PDB entry 8E8R | electron microscopy, 2.66 A resolution | chains 1 and 2 of the 6 polymer chains in the assembly

Chain 1:
Name: Capsid protein VP1
Source organism: Human poliovirus 3 strain Sabin
UniProtKB: B2X7G7 (B2X7G7_9ENTO); residues 24-302 here correspond to UniProt positions 22-300 (UniProt number = residue number - 2)
Chain sequence (279 residues; numbered 24 to 302; the number before each row is that of its first residue):
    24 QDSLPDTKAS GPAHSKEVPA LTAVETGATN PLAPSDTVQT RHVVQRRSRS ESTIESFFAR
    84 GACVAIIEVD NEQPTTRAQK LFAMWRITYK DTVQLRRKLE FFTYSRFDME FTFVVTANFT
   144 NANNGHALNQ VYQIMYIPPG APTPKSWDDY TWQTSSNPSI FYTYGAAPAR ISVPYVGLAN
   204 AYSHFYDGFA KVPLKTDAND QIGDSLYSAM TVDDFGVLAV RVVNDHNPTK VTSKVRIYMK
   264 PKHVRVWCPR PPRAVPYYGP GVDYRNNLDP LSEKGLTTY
Not modelled in the structure: 99-100
Reported in the primary citation:
  - conformationally variable residues (order/disorder transition): Gln-96 to Lys-103

Chain 2:
Name: Capsid protein VP2
Source organism: Human poliovirus 3 strain Sabin
UniProtKB: P03302 (POLG_POL3L); residues 9-271 here correspond to UniProt positions 78-340 (UniProt number = residue number + 69)
Chain sequence (263 residues; each row starts with the number of its first residue):
     9 YSDRVLQLTL GNSTITTQEA ANSVVAYGRW PEFIRDDEAN PVDQPTEPDV ATCRFYTLDT
    69 VMWGKESKGW WWKLPDALRD MGLFGQNMYY HYLGRSGYTV HVQCNASKFH QGALGVFAIP
   129 EYCLAGDSDK QRYTSYANAN PGERGGKFYS QFNKDNAVTS PKREFCPVDY LLGCGVLLGN
   189 AFVYPHQIIN LRTNNSATIV LPYVNALAID SMVKHNNWGI AILPLSPLDF AQDSSVEIPI
   249 TVTIAPMCSE FNGLRNVTAP KFQ
Not modelled in the structure: 271
Curated features (UniProtKB/Swiss-Prot):
  - site: Gln-271 (Cleavage)

Chain 1 / chain 2 interface:
Contacting residue pairs (107):
  Glu-48(1) with Gln-195(2), hydrogen bond (backbone-side chain); Ile-196(2), hydrogen bond (backbone-backbone); Asn-198(2), hydrogen bond; Thr-201(2), hydrogen bond; Asn-202(2)
  Thr-49(1) with Ala-29(2); Val-32(2); Gln-195(2)
  Gly-50(1) with His-194(2)
  Thr-126(1) with Pro-128(2); Glu-129(2)
  Tyr-127(1) with Glu-129(2), hydrogen bond; Val-212(2), hydrogen bond (side chain-backbone); Asn-213(2); Ala-214(2)
  Ala-202(1) with Ala-214(2); Leu-215(2), hydrophobic
  Asn-203(1) with Ala-214(2), hydrogen bond (backbone-backbone); Leu-215(2)
  Ala-204(1) with Ala-214(2)
  Ser-206(1) with Ala-214(2)
  Phe-208(1) with Glu-129(2)
  Tyr-209(1) with Glu-129(2); Cys-131(2); His-223(2)
  Asp-210(1) with Lys-81(2), salt bridge; Glu-129(2), hydrogen bond (backbone-side chain); Tyr-130(2); His-223(2); Asn-224(2), hydrogen bond (backbone-backbone)
  Gly-211(1) with Lys-222(2)
  Phe-212(1) with Thr-142(2); Ser-143(2); Tyr-144(2), hydrophobic; Ala-147(2), hydrophobic; Asn-148(2); Lys-222(2), hydrogen bond (backbone-backbone)
  Ala-213(1) with Lys-222(2), hydrogen bond (backbone-side chain)
  Val-215(1) with Tyr-144(2); Lys-222(2); Pro-268(2), hydrophobic
  Pro-216(1) with Tyr-144(2); Pro-268(2); Lys-269(2), hydrogen bond (backbone-backbone)
  Leu-217(1) with Thr-266(2); Ala-267(2)
  Lys-218(1) with Ala-267(2), hydrogen bond (backbone-backbone); Pro-268(2); Lys-269(2)
  Asp-227(1) with Arg-171(2), salt bridge
  Leu-229(1) with Arg-140(2)
  Tyr-230(1) with Lys-81(2), hydrogen bond; Tyr-130(2), hydrogen bond (side chain-backbone); Cys-131(2); Leu-132(2); Arg-140(2), hydrogen bond (backbone-backbone); Thr-142(2); Phe-173(2), hydrophobic
  Ser-231(1) with Arg-140(2)
  Ala-232(1) with Arg-140(2)
  Cys-271(1) with Tyr-35(2), hydrophobic; Val-212(2), hydrophobic
  Pro-272(1) with Val-191(2); Tyr-192(2)
  Arg-273(1) with Pro-128(2), hydrogen bond (side chain-backbone); Glu-129(2), hydrogen bond (side chain-backbone); Val-191(2); Tyr-192(2), hydrogen bond
  Pro-274(1) with Val-184(2); Asn-188(2); Ala-189(2); Val-191(2); Tyr-192(2)
  Pro-275(1) with Val-184(2)
  Arg-276(1) with Cys-182(2), hydrogen bond (side chain-backbone); Gly-183(2)
  Ala-277(1) with Gly-183(2), hydrogen bond (backbone-backbone); Leu-185(2), hydrophobic
  Val-278(1) with Leu-179(2), hydrophobic; Gly-183(2)
  Tyr-281(1) with Asp-137(2), hydrogen bond (side chain-backbone); Gln-139(2)
  Gly-282(1) with Gln-139(2)
  Pro-283(1) with Arg-140(2)
  Gly-284(1) with Arg-140(2)
  Val-285(1) with Cys-131(2), hydrophobic; Leu-132(2); Ala-133(2); Cys-182(2)
  Asp-286(1) with Ala-133(2); Gly-134(2), hydrogen bond (side chain-backbone); Gln-139(2); Arg-140(2), hydrogen bond (side chain-backbone)
  Tyr-287(1) with Ala-133(2), hydrophobic; Phe-160(2); Cys-174(2), hydrogen bond (side chain-backbone); Pro-175(2); Val-176(2), hydrogen bond (side chain-backbone); Gly-181(2); Cys-182(2); Gly-183(2)
  Arg-288(1) with Asp-137(2), salt bridge
  Leu-291(1) with Phe-160(2), hydrophobic; Tyr-178(2), hydrogen bond (backbone-side chain); Leu-179(2), hydrophobic
  Pro-293(1) with Leu-185(2), hydrophobic
  Leu-294(1) with Leu-185(2), hydrophobic
Other interface residues (no listed pair), chain 1 (45 interface residues in all): Val-47, Asp-223
Other interface residues (no listed pair), chain 2 (58 interface residues in all): Asn-30, Ile-127, Lys-138, Ala-216, Val-221

Overview:
45 residues of chain 1 and 58 residues of chain 2 are in contact, with 27 hydrogen bonds and 3 salt bridges.
Among the polar pairs are Asp-210(1)/Lys-81(2), Asp-227(1)/Arg-171(2) and Arg-288(1)/Asp-137(2). The paper
reports conformational variability at Gln-96(1).
Here chain 1 is Capsid protein VP1 and chain 2 is Capsid protein VP2, both from Human poliovirus 3 strain
Sabin. Entry 8E8R (9H2 Fab-Sabin poliovirus 3 complex) was determined by electron microscopy, deposited
together with 8E8L, 8E8S, 8E8X, 8E8Y and 8E8Z.
